Entry 4NE1 (X-ray diffraction, 6.50 A resolution (low resolution: residue-level contacts below are approximate; hydrogen-bond / salt-bridge calls are withheld)); this record covers chains t and Q of the 24 polymer chains in the assembly.

# Chain t
Molecule: 26-nt DNA strand
Sequence (26 nucleotides; numbered 1 to 26; the number before each row is that of its first residue):
     1 TTTTTTTTTTTTTTTTTTTTTTTTTT

# Chain Q
Name: Centromere protein S
Organism: Homo sapiens
UniProt: Q8N2Z9 (CENPS_HUMAN); residue numbers follow UniProt; this construct covers 14-118
Sequence (105 residues; numbered 14 to 118; the number before each row is that of its first residue):
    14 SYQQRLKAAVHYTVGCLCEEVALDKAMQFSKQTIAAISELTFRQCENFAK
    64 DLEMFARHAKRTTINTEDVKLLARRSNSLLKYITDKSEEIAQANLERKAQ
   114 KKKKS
Sequence notes: conflict Ala39 (Glu in Q8N2Z9), Ala106 (Ile in Q8N2Z9)
Swiss-Prot annotation at these positions:
  - mutagenesis: Lys73 to Arg74 (No effect on CENPX- and FANCM-binding; loss of double-stranded DNA-binding of the MHF heterodimer and of FANCM recruitment to fork DNA decrease in FA core complex activity, as shown by lower levels ...), Arg87 to Arg88 (Partial loss of CENPX- and FANCM-binding decrease in FA core complex activity, as shown by lower levels of FANCD2 monoubiquitination and higher frequency of sister chromatin exchanges ...)
What the authors report for this chain:
  - mutagenesis - K73A/K94A/K99A/R110A, K73A/R74A: abolished binding to the 26-nt DNA strand
  - mutagenesis - K73A/K94A/K99A/R110A: unchanged binding to FANCM
  - mutagenesis - K73A/K94A/K99A/R110A: decreased growth in response to mitomycin C (MMC)
  - mutagenesis - K73A/K94A/K99A/R110A: decreased signaling

# Chain t / chain Q interface
Residue-residue contacts - 4 pairs, chain t then chain Q:
  DT19(t) with Arg110(Q); Lys114(Q)
  DT20(t) with Arg110(Q)
  DT21(t) with Thr76(Q)
Other interface residues (no listed pair), chain t (4 interface residues in all): DT18
Other interface residues (no listed pair), chain Q (4 interface residues in all): Lys111

# Overview
The chain t/chain Q interface involves 4 residues from each chain. From UniProt: 4 mutagenesis sites on chain
Q. From the paper: K73A/K94A/K99A/R110A and K73A/R74A of chain Q abolish binding to the 26-nt DNA strand;
K73A/K94A/K99A/R110A of chain Q reduce growth in response to mitomycin C (MMC).
Chain t is a 26-nt DNA strand and chain Q is Centromere protein S (Homo sapiens); the structure, Human MHF1
MHF2 DNA complexes, was determined by X-ray diffraction together with 4NDY, 4NE3, 4NE5 and 4NE6 from the same
study.
